Entry 2IW4 (X-ray diffraction, 2.15 A resolution); this record covers chains A and B.

# Chain A (and B)
Name: Manganese-dependent inorganic pyrophosphatase
From: Bacillus subtilis
Notes: EC 3.6.1.1; chain B of this document is another copy of the same molecule, construct and numbering; everything in this record applies to it too
UniProt: P37487 (PPAC_BACSU); numbering as in UniProt (aligned over 1-309)
Sequence (309 residues; each row starts with the number of its first residue):
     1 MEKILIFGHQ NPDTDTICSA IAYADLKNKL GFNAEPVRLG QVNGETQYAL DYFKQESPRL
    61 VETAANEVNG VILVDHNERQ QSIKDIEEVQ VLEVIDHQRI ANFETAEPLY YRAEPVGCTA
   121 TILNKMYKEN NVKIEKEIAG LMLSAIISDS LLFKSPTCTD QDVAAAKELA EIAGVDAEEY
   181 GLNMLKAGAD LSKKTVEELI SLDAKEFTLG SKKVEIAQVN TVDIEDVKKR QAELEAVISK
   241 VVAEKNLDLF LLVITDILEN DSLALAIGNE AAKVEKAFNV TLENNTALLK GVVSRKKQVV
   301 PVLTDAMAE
Unresolved in the structure: 1 (chain B: fully traced)
Construct notes: engineered mutation Gln98 (His in P37487)
Ion coordination: Fe ion site 1: His9, Asp13, Asp75 (together with imidodiphosphoric acid); Mn2+ site 1: His9, Asp13, Asp75 (together with imidodiphosphoric acid); Mg2+: Asp13, Asp149 (together with imidodiphosphoric acid); Fe ion site 2: Asp15, Asp75, His97, Asp149 (together with imidodiphosphoric acid); Mn2+ site 2: Asp15, Asp75, His97, Asp149 (together with imidodiphosphoric acid)
Small-molecule neighbours:
  - imidodiphosphoric acid (2PN): His9, Asp13, Asp15, Asp75, His97, Gln98, Asp149, Lys205, Gln218, Ser294, Arg295, Lys296
  - , molecule 1: His9, Asp13, Asp15, Thr16, Asp75, Lys205
  - , molecule 2: Asp15, Asp75, His97, Gln98, Thr119, Asp149
Swiss-Prot annotation at these positions:
  - binding site (Mn(2+)): His9, Asp13, Asp15, Asp75, His97, Asp149

# Interface between chain A and chain B
Residue-residue contacts - 45 pairs, chain A then chain B:
  His97(A) with Pro108(B)
  Gln98(A) with Pro108(B)
  Arg99(A) with Thr105(B), hydrogen bond (side chain-backbone); Ala106(B); Glu107(B); Pro108(B)
  Ile100(A) with Phe103(B); Glu104(B); Thr105(B), hydrogen bond (backbone-backbone); Leu109(B), hydrophobic; Tyr111(B), hydrophobic
  Ala101(A) with Glu104(B)
  Phe103(A) with Ile100(B)
  Glu104(A) with Ile100(B); Ala101(B)
  Thr105(A) with Arg99(B), hydrogen bond (backbone-side chain); Ile100(B), hydrogen bond (backbone-backbone)
  Ala106(A) with Arg99(B); Pro301(B)
  Glu107(A) with Arg99(B)
  Pro108(A) with His97(B); Gln98(B); Arg99(B); Lys296(B)
  Leu109(A) with Ile100(B), hydrophobic; Ala113(B); Glu114(B); Pro115(B)
  Tyr110(A) with Ala113(B); Pro115(B)
  Tyr111(A) with Ile100(B), hydrophobic; Tyr111(B); Arg112(B); Ala113(B), hydrogen bond (backbone-backbone)
  Arg112(A) with Tyr111(B)
  Ala113(A) with Leu109(B); Tyr110(B); Tyr111(B), hydrogen bond (backbone-backbone)
  Glu114(A) with Leu109(B)
  Pro115(A) with Leu109(B); Tyr110(B)
  Lys296(A) with Pro108(B)
  Val300(A) with Ala106(B)
  Pro301(A) with Ala106(B); Glu107(B)
Also at the interface, not in a pair above, chain B (21 interface residues in all): Val300

# In short
The chain A/chain B interface involves 21 residues from each chain; the contacts include 6 hydrogen bonds.
Polar contacts include Arg99(A)-Thr105(B), Ile100(A)-Thr105(B) and Tyr111(A)-Ala113(B). Bound to chain A:
compounds FE/MN and imidodiphosphoric acid. Curated annotation (UniProt) lists 6 Mn2+-binding residues on
chain A.
Chain A and chain B are both Manganese-dependent inorganic pyrophosphatase (Bacillus subtilis); the structure,
Crystal structure of basillus subtilis family II inorganic pyrophosphatase mutant, H98Q, in complex with pnp,
was determined by X-ray diffraction, deposited together with 2HAW.
